PDB entry 6CHG | X-ray diffraction, 2.98 A resolution | chains B and D of the 7 polymer chains in the assembly

== Chain B ==
Protein: KLLA0C10945p
Source organism: Kluyveromyces lactis (strain ATCC 8585 / CBS 2359 / DSM 70799 / NBRC 1267 / NRRL Y-1140 / WM37)
Reference sequence: Q6CTQ1 (Q6CTQ1_KLULA); residue numbers follow UniProt; this construct covers 1-405
Amino-acid sequence (405 residues; each row starts with the number of its first residue):
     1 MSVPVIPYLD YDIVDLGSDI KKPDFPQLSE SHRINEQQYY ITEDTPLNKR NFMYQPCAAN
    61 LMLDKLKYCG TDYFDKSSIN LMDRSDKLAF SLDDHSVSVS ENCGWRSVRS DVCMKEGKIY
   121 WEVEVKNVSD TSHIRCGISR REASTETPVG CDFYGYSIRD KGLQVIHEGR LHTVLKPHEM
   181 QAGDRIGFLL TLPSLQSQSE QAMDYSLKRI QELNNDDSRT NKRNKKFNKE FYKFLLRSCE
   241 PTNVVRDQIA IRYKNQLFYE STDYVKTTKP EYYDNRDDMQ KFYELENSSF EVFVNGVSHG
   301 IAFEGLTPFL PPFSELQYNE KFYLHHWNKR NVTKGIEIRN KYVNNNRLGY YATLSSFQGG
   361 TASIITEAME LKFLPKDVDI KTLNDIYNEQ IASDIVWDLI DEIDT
Unresolved in the structure: 1, 216-225, 327-336, 404-405

== Chain D ==
Protein: KLLA0A08800p
Source organism: Kluyveromyces lactis (strain ATCC 8585 / CBS 2359 / DSM 70799 / NBRC 1267 / NRRL Y-1140 / WM37)
Reference sequence: Q6CXF3 (Q6CXF3_KLULA); residues 1-439 here = UniProt positions 1-439
Amino-acid sequence (439 residues; row label = number of the first residue in the row):
     1 MANLLLQDPF GVLKEYPEKL THTLEVPVAA VCVKFSPRGD YLAVGCSNGA IIIYDMDSLK
    61 PIAMLGTHSG AHTRSVQSVC WSNDGRYLWS SGRDWYAKLW DMTQPTKCFQ QYKFDGPLWS
   121 CHVVRWNVCI VTVVEEPTAY VLTLTDRQNA FHCFPLLEQD QDISGHGYTL VACPHPTIES
   181 IIITGTSKGW INAFQLDLES GFEDKIRCCY EEKIANANIK QIIISPSGTR IAINGSDRTI
   241 RQYQLIVEDN ESEGGSSHSV SIELEHKYQD IINRLQWNTI FFSNHSGEYL VASAHGSSAH
   301 DLYLWETSSG SLVRVLEGAD EELLDIDWNF YSMRIASNGF ESGWVYMWSI VIPPKWSALA
   361 PDFEEVEENI DYQEKENEFD IMDDDNNLQA MTEAEEIAID LCTPEKYDVR GNDISMPSFV
   421 IPIDYEGVII QQHWAHQEQ
Unresolved in the structure: 1, 199-202, 249-257, 382-394, 436-439
What the authors report for this chain:
  - specificity-determining residues: Asp362 (proposed by the authors, not directly observed)

== Interface between chain B and chain D ==
Contacting residue pairs - 15 pairs, chain B then chain D:
  Gly104(B) with Glu374(D)
  Trp105(B) with Glu376(D), hydrogen bond (side chain-backbone); Phe379(D)
  His133(B) with Glu376(D)
  Arg135(B) with Glu376(D), salt bridge; Asp380(D), salt bridge
  Pro148(B) with Phe379(D)
  Cys151(B) with Phe379(D)
  Arg159(B) with Glu376(D), salt bridge
  Gly169(B) with Asp380(D); Ile381(D), hydrogen bond (backbone-backbone)
  Arg170(B) with Ile381(D)
  Phe357(B) with Glu374(D); Lys375(D); Glu376(D)
Interface residues without a listed pair, chain B (14 interface residues in all): Asn102, Thr147, Leu171, Gln358
Interface residues without a listed pair, chain D (7 interface residues in all): Gln373

== Overview ==
14 residues of chain B and 7 residues of chain D are in contact, with 2 hydrogen bonds and 3 salt bridges.
Polar contacts include Arg135(B)-Glu376(D), Arg135(B)-Asp380(D) and Arg159(B)-Glu376(D). The paper reports the
specificity determinant Asp362(D).
Here chain B is KLLA0C10945p and chain D is KLLA0A08800p, both from Kluyveromyces lactis (strain ATCC 8585 /
CBS 2359 / DSM 70799 / NBRC 1267 / NRRL Y-1140 / WM37). Entry 6CHG (Crystal structure of the yeast COMPASS
catalytic module) was determined by X-ray diffraction.
